Entry 9BG6 (X-ray diffraction, 1.66 A resolution); this record covers chains A and D.

== Chain A ==
Molecule: GTPase KRas
From: Homo sapiens
Notes: EC 3.6.5.2
Reference sequence: P01116 (RASK_HUMAN), isoform P01116-2; residues 1-169 here = UniProt positions 1-169
Sequence (170 residues; row label = number of the first residue in the row; numbering starts at 0):
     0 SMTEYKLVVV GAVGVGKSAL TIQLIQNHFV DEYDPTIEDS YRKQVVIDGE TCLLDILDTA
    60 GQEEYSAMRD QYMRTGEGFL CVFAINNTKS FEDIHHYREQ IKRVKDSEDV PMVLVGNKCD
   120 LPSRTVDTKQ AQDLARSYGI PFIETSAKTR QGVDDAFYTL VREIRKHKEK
Unresolved in the structure: 168-169
Differences from the reference sequence: expression tag (0); engineered mutation V12 (Gly in P01116)
Swiss-Prot annotation at these positions:
  - motif: Y32 to Y40 (Effector region)
  - binding site (GTP): G10, A11, G13 to A18, V29 to T35, A59, G60, N116 to D119
  - modified residue: M1 (N-acetylmethionine), T2 (N-acetylthreonine), K104 (N6-acetyllysine)
  - glycosylation: T35 (Microbial infection: O-linked (Glc) threonine)
  - natural variant: K5 (K5E: In NS3; K5N: In GASC), G10 (G10GG: In AML), V12 (G12V: In GASC; this construct carries the variant), G13 (G13D: In GASC, JMML and OES; G13R: In pylocytic astrocytoma), V14 (V14I: In NS3), L19 (L19F: In OES), Q22 (Q22E: In CFC2; Q22R: In NS3), P34 (P34L: In NS3; P34Q: In NS3; P34R: In CFC2), I36 (I36M: In NS3), T58 (T58I: In NS3), A59 (A59T: In GASC), G60 (G60R: In CFC2; G60S: In NS3), 8 further natural variant entries in UniProt
  - mutagenesis: D38 (D38A: Decreased interaction with MAPKAP1/SIN1), Y40 (Y40A: Decreased interaction with MAPKAP1/SIN1), Q61 (Q61L: Promotes GTP binding)
Ion coordination: Mg2+: S17, T35 (together with GMP-PNP)
Small-molecule neighbours:
  - A1AHB ((1R,2S)-N-[(1P,7S,9S,13R,20M)-21-ethyl-20-{2-[(1R)-1-methoxyethyl]-5-(4-methylpiperazin-1-yl)pyridin-3-yl}-17,17-dimethyl-8,14-dioxo-15-oxa-4-thia-9,21,27,28-tetraazapentacyclo[17.5.2.1~2,5~.1~9,13~.0~22,26~]octacosa-1(24),2,5(28),19,22,25-hexaen-7-yl]-2-methylcyclopropane-1-carboxamide): P34, T35, I36, E37, A59, Q61, Y64, M67
  - GMP-PNP (GNP; phosphoaminophosphonic acid-guanylate ester): A11, V12, G13, V14, G15, K16, S17, A18, F28, V29, D30, E31, Y32, D33, P34, T35, T58, A59, G60, Q61, N116, K117, D119, L120, S145, A146, K147

== Chain D ==
Molecule: Peptidyl-prolyl cis-trans isomerase A
From: Homo sapiens
Notes: EC 5.2.1.8
Reference sequence: P62937 (PPIA_HUMAN); residue numbers follow UniProt; this construct covers 1-165
Sequence (166 residues; each row starts with the number of its first residue; numbering starts at 0):
     0 SMVNPTVFFD IAVDGEPLGR VSFELFADKV PKTAENFRAL STGEKGFGYK GSCFHRIIPG
    60 FMCQGGDFTR HNGTGGKSIY GEKFEDENFI LKHTGPGILS MANAGPNTNG SQFFICTAKT
   120 EWLDGKHVVF GKVKEGMNIV EAMERFGSRN GKTSKKITIA DCGQLE
Unresolved in the structure: 0-1
Differences from the reference sequence: expression tag (0)
Swiss-Prot annotation at these positions:
  - modified residue: M1 (N-acetylmethionine), V2 (N-acetylvaline), K28 (N6-acetyllysine), K44 (N6-acetyllysine), K76 (N6-acetyllysine), S77 (Phosphoserine), K82 (N6-acetyllysine), T93 (Phosphothreonine), K125 (N6-acetyllysine), K131 (N6-acetyllysine), K133 (N6-acetyllysine)
  - glycosylation: N108 (N-linked (GlcNAc...) asparagine)
  - cross-link (Glycyl lysine isopeptide (Lys-Gly)): K28 (interchain with G-Cter in SUMO2), K82 (interchain with G-Cter in SUMO2)
  - mutagenesis: R55 (R55A: Loss of peptidyl-prolyl cis-trans isomerase activity. No loss of its interaction with BSG/CD147 or its ability to induce leukocyte chemotaxis. No effect on its interaction with MAP3K5/ASK1 ...), F60 (F60A: Loss of ability to stimulate MAPK/ERK phosphorylation), R69 (R69A: No effect on peptidyl-prolyl cis-trans isomerase activity. Reduced interaction with BSG/CD147 and ability to induce leukocyte chemotaxis), H70 (H70A: No effect on peptidyl-prolyl cis-trans isomerase activity. Reduced interaction with BSG/CD147 and ability to induce leukocyte chemotaxis), T107 (T107A: No effect on peptidyl-prolyl cis-trans isomerase activity. Reduced interaction with BSG/CD147 and ability to induce leukocyte chemotaxis), F113 (F113A: Reduced ability to stimulate MAPK/ERK phosphorylation), W121 (W121A: 200-fold decrease of sensitivity to CsA. Reduced ability to stimulate MAPK/ERK phosphorylation; W121E: Loss of peptidyl-prolyl cis-trans isomerase activity ...), K125 (K125Q: Acetylation-mimetic mutant; no effect on its interaction with TARDBP; K125R: Loss of acetylation and interaction with TARDBP), H126 (H126A: Loss of peptidyl-prolyl cis-trans isomerase activity and interaction with HCV NS5A. Loss of ability to stimulate MAPK/ERK phosphorylation)
Small-molecule neighbours: A1AHB ((1R,2S)-N-[(1P,7S,9S,13R,20M)-21-ethyl-20-{2-[(1R)-1-methoxyethyl]-5-(4-methylpiperazin-1-yl)pyridin-3-yl}-17,17-dimethyl-8,14-dioxo-15-oxa-4-thia-9,21,27,28-tetraazapentacyclo[17.5.2.1~2,5~.1~9,13~.0~22,26~]octacosa-1(24),2,5(28),19,22,25-hexaen-7-yl]-2-methylcyclopropane-1-carboxamide): R55, I57, F60, M61, Q63, G72, A101, N102, A103, Q111, F113, W121, L122, H126, R148

== Chain A / chain D interface ==
Residue-residue contacts (16):
  E31(A) with R69(D), salt bridge; N71(D), hydrogen bond; T73(D)
  Y32(A) with T73(D)
  D33(A) with T73(D)
  P34(A) with R55(D), hydrogen bond (backbone-side chain)
  I36(A) with R55(D); N149(D)
  E37(A) with R148(D), salt bridge; N149(D), hydrogen bond (backbone-side chain)
  D38(A) with N149(D), hydrogen bond; K151(D), salt bridge
  E63(A) with W121(D); K125(D), salt bridge
  Y64(A) with W121(D), hydrogen bond; L122(D)
Other interface residues (no listed pair), chain D (11 interface residues in all): I57

== Summary ==
9 residues of chain A face 11 of chain D across their interface; the contacts include 5 hydrogen bonds and 4
salt bridges. Polar pairs include E31(A)-R69(D), E37(A)-R148(D) and D38(A)-K151(D). Compound A1AHB is bound
between chain A and chain D. Chain A binds GMP-PNP.
Here chain A is GTPase KRas and chain D is Peptidyl-prolyl cis-trans isomerase A, both from Homo sapiens.
Entry 9BG6 (Tri-complex of Daraxonrasib (RMC-6236), KRAS G12V, and CypA) was determined by X-ray diffraction
together with 9BG0, 9BG1, 9BG2, 9BG3, 9BG4, 9BG5 and 7 further entries from the same study.
